Entry 7VE2 (X-ray diffraction, 3.20 A resolution); this record covers chain A.

Chain A:
Name: Plasmepsin II
Source organism: Plasmodium falciparum (isolate 3D7)
Notes: EC 3.4.23.39
Reference sequence: Q8I6V3 (Q8I6V3_PLAF7); residues 1-331 here correspond to UniProt positions 123-453 (UniProt number = residue number + 122)
Chain sequence (331 residues; row label = number of the first residue in the row):
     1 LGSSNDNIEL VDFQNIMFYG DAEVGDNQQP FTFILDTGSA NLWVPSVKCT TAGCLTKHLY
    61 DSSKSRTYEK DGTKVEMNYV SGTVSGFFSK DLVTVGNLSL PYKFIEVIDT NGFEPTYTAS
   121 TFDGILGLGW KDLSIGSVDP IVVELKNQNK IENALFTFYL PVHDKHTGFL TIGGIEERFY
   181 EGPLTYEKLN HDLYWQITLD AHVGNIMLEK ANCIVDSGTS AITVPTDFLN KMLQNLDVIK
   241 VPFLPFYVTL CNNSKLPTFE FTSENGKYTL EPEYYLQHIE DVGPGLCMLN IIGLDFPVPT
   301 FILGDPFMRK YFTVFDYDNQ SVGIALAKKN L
Unresolved in the structure: 1-2
Cystine bridges: C49-C54, C251-C287
Small-molecule neighbours:
  - abt-378 (AB1; n-{1-benzyl-4-[2-(2,6-dimethyl-phenoxy)-acetylamino]-3-hydroxy-5-phenyl-pentyl}-3-methyl-2-(2-oxo-tetrahydro-pyrimidin-1-yl)-butyramide): M17, I34, D36, G38, S39, N78, Y79, V80, S81, F113, F122, I125, Y194, D216, G218, T219, S220, A221, L294, F296, I302
  - CPS (3-[(3-cholamidopropyl)dimethylammonio]-1-propanesulfonate), molecule 1: V80, S81, P115, T116, P245, F246, I292, L294
  - CPS, molecule 2: L133, H191, Y194, Q196, N212, I214, F296, P297, T300

Summary:
Bound to chain A: abt-378 and compound CPS.
Chain A is Plasmepsin II (Plasmodium falciparum (isolate 3D7)); the structure, Crystal Structure of Lopinavir
bound Plasmepsin II (PMII) from Plasmodium falciparum, was determined by X-ray diffraction (same publication
as 7VE0).
